PDB entry 1JAC | X-ray diffraction, 2.43 A resolution | chains A and C of the 4 polymer chains in the assembly

[Chain A (and C)]
Protein: Jacalin
Organism: Artocarpus heterophyllus
Notes: chain C of this document is another copy of the same molecule, construct and numbering; everything in this record applies to it too
UniProt: P18670 (LECA_ARTIN); residues 1-133 here = UniProt positions 1-133
Amino-acid sequence (133 residues; row label = number of the first residue in the row):
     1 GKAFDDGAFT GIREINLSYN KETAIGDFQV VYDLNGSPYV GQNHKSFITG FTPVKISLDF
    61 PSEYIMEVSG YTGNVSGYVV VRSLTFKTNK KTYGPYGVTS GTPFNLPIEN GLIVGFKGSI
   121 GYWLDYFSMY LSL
Residues lining bound ligands: methyl alpha-D-galactopyranoside (AMG): Gly1, Phe47, Tyr78, Val80, Gly121, Tyr122, Trp123, Asp125
Swiss-Prot annotation at these positions:
  - region: Val68 to Asn89 (IgA-binding)
  - glycosylation (N-linked (GlcNAc...) asparagine): Asn43, Asn74
  - natural variant: Lys45 (K45L; K45T), Met66 (M66D; M66V)

[Chain A / chain C interface]
Pairs across the interface (7):
  Thr102(A) - Pro103(C)
  Pro103(A) - Pro103(C)  hydrophobic
  Leu106(A) - Leu106(C)  hydrophobic
  Glu109(A) - Lys117(C)  salt bridge
  Glu109(A) - Ser128(C)  hydrogen bond
  Lys117(A) - Glu109(C)  salt bridge
  Ser128(A) - Glu109(C)  hydrogen bond
Also at the interface, not in a pair above, chain A (8 interface residues in all): Phe104, Asn105
Also at the interface, not in a pair above, chain C (7 interface residues in all): Phe104, Asn105

[In short]
8 residues of chain A and 7 residues of chain C are in contact, with 2 hydrogen bonds and 2 salt bridges.
Polar contacts include Glu109(A)-Lys117(C) and Glu109(A)-Ser128(C). Chain A binds methyl
alpha-D-galactopyranoside.
Chain A and chain C are both Jacalin (Artocarpus heterophyllus); the structure, A novel mode of carbohydrate
recognition in jacalin, a moraceae plant lectin with a beta-prism, was determined by X-ray diffraction.
